PDB entry 3L2Q | X-ray diffraction, 3.25 A resolution | chains A and C of the 4 polymer chains in the assembly

[Chain A]
Name: Integrase
From: Human spumaretrovirus
UniProt: P14350 (POL_FOAMV); residues 1-392 here correspond to UniProt positions 752-1143 (UniProt number = residue number + 751)
Chain sequence (395 residues; numbered -2 to 392; the number before each row is that of its first residue; numbers below 1 keep their minus sign (Gly-2 is residue -2)):
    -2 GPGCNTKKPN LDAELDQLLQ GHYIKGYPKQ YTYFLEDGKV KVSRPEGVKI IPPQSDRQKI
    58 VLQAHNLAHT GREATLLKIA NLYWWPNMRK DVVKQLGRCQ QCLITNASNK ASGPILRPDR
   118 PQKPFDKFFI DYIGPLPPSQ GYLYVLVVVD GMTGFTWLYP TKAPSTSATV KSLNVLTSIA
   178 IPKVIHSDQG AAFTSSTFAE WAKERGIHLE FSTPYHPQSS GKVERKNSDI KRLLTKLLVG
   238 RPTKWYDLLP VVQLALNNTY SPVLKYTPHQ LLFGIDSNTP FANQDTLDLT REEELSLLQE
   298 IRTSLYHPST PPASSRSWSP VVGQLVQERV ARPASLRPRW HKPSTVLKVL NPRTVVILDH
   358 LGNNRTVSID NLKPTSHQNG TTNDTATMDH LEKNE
Disordered / not traced: -2 to 9, 375-392
Sequence notes: expression tag (-2 to 0); variant Ser217 (Gly968 in P14350), Gly218 (Ser969 in P14350)
Ion coordination: Zn2+: His62, His66, Cys96, Cys99
Curated features (UniProtKB/Swiss-Prot):
  - binding site (Mg(2+)): Asp123, Asp185

[Chain C]
Molecule: 19-nt DNA strand
Sequence (19 nucleotides; row label = number of the first residue in the row):
     1 ATTGTCATGG AATTTTGTA

[Interface between chain A and chain C]
Contacting residue pairs (38):
  Ile112(A) with DG4(C), phosphate contact; DT5(C), base contact
  Leu113(A) with DT3(C), sugar contact; DG4(C), hydrogen bond to the phosphate
  Arg114(A) with DG4(C), sugar contact; DT5(C), salt bridge to the phosphate
  Pro115(A) with DT3(C), base contact; DG4(C), phosphate contact; DT5(C), phosphate contact
  Lys124(A) with DT3(C), base contact
  His183(A) with DT3(C), phosphate contact
  Glu207(A) with DT2(C), phosphate contact; DT3(C), base contact
  Phe208(A) with DT2(C), sugar contact
  Ser209(A) with DT3(C), phosphate contact
  Thr210(A) with DT3(C), hydrogen bond to the phosphate
  His213(A) with DG4(C), salt bridge to the phosphate
  Gln215(A) with DG4(C), sugar contact
  Ser216(A) with DT3(C), hydrogen bond to the phosphate
  Gly218(A) with DG4(C), hydrogen bond to the base; DT5(C), sugar contact
  Lys219(A) with DT5(C), sugar contact; DC6(C), salt bridge to the phosphate
  Arg222(A) with DG4(C), base contact; DT5(C), hydrogen bond to the base; DC6(C), hydrogen bond to the base; DA7(C), hydrogen bond to the sugar
  Asp226(A) with DA7(C), sugar contact
  Arg229(A) with DA7(C), hydrogen bond to the phosphate; DT8(C), salt bridge to the phosphate
  Ser258(A) with DA7(C), hydrogen bond to the phosphate
  Pro259(A) with DA7(C), phosphate contact
  Leu347(A) with DA1(C), base contact
  Asn348(A) with DT2(C), hydrogen bond to the base; DT3(C), hydrogen bond to the sugar
  Arg350(A) with DG4(C), salt bridge to the phosphate
  Thr351(A) with DT3(C), sugar contact
  Thr363(A) with DA1(C), base contact
Other interface residues (no listed pair), chain A (30 interface residues in all): Glu221, Lys233, Val260, Val353, Ser365

[Overview]
30 residues of chain A face 8 of chain C across their interface, with 11 hydrogen bonds and 5 salt bridges.
Polar contacts include Gly218(A)-DG4(C), Arg222(A)-DT5(C) and Arg222(A)-DC6(C). UniProt lists Mg2+-binding
residues Asp123(A) and Asp185(A) on chain A.
Here chain A is Integrase (Human spumaretrovirus) and chain C is a 19-nt DNA strand. Entry 3L2Q (Crystal
structure of the Prototype Foamy Virus (PFV) intasome in apo form) was determined by X-ray diffraction
together with 3OY9, 3L2R, 3L2U, 3L2V and 3L2W from the same study.
